Entry 1R7M (X-ray diffraction, 2.25 A resolution); this record covers chains D and A of the 3 polymer chains in the assembly.

# Chain D
Molecule: 25-nt DNA strand
Sequence (25 nucleotides; numbered 1 to 25; the number before each row is that of its first residue):
     1 GGTATTACCC TGTTATCCCT AGCGT
Disordered / not traced: 1
Bound ions: Ca2+ site 1: DT16 (shared with 1 residue of chain C); Ca2+ site 2: DC17 (shared with Asp-44(A), Asp-144(A) of chain A; 1 residue of chain C)

# Chain A
Molecule: Intron-encoded endonuclease I-SceI
Source organism: Saccharomyces cerevisiae
Notes: EC 3.1.-.-
Reference sequence: P03882 (SCE1_YEAST); residue numbers follow UniProt; this construct covers 1-235
Amino-acid sequence (235 residues; numbered 1 to 235; the number before each row is that of its first residue):
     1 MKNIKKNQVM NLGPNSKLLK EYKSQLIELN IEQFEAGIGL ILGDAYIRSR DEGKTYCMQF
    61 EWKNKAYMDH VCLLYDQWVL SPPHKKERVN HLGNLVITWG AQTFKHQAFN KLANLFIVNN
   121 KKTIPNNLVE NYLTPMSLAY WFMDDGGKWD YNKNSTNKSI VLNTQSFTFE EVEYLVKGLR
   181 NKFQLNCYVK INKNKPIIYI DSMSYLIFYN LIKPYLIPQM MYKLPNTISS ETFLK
Disordered / not traced: 1-2, 226-235
Bound ions: Ca2+ site 1: Gly-43, Asp-44, Asp-145 (shared with 1 residue of chain C; DC17(D) of chain D); Ca2+ site 2: Asp-44, Asp-144 (shared with 1 residue of chain C; DC17(D) of chain D)

# Chain D / chain A interface
Residue-residue contacts (41; chain D residue first):
  DT5(D) / Asn-15(A)  base contact
  DT5(D) / Lys-20(A)  phosphate contact
  DT6(D) / Pro-14(A)  base contact
  DT6(D) / Lys-20(A)  phosphate contact
  DT6(D) / Lys-105(A)  salt bridge to the phosphate
  DA7(D) / Pro-14(A)  sugar contact
  DA7(D) / Lys-23(A)  salt bridge to the phosphate
  DA7(D) / Phe-104(A)  phosphate contact
  DA7(D) / Lys-105(A)  hydrogen bond to the phosphate
  DC8(D) / Leu-80(A)  phosphate contact
  DC8(D) / Ser-81(A)  hydrogen bond to the phosphate
  DC8(D) / Gln-102(A)  hydrogen bond to the phosphate
  DC9(D) / Gln-59(A)  hydrogen bond to the base
  DC9(D) / His-84(A)  sugar contact
  DC9(D) / Gln-102(A)  base contact
  DC10(D) / Lys-86(A)  base contact
  DT11(D) / Lys-86(A)  hydrogen bond to the base
  DT11(D) / Arg-88(A)  base contact
  DG12(D) / Arg-88(A)  hydrogen bond to the base
  DT13(D) / Arg-88(A)  base contact
  DA15(D) / Gln-165(A)  phosphate contact
  DA15(D) / Ser-166(A)  phosphate contact
  DA15(D) / Lys-195(A)  salt bridge to the phosphate
  DT16(D) / Gln-165(A)  sugar contact
  DT16(D) / Ser-166(A)  hydrogen bond to the phosphate
  DT16(D) / Lys-193(A)  hydrogen bond to the base
  DC17(D) / Asp-44(A)  phosphate contact
  DC17(D) / Asp-144(A)  phosphate contact
  DC17(D) / Asp-145(A)  phosphate contact
  DC17(D) / Tyr-151(A)  sugar contact
  DC17(D) / Asn-163(A)  base contact
  DC17(D) / Gln-165(A)  base contact
  DC17(D) / Asn-192(A)  hydrogen bond to the base
  DC18(D) / Tyr-151(A)  hydrogen bond to the phosphate
  DC18(D) / Asn-192(A)  base contact
  DC18(D) / Tyr-222(A)  hydrogen bond to the phosphate
  DC18(D) / Lys-223(A)  phosphate contact
  DC19(D) / Tyr-151(A)  base contact
  DT20(D) / Tyr-151(A)  base contact
  DT20(D) / Asn-152(A)  base contact
  DA21(D) / Asn-152(A)  base contact
Also at the interface, not in a pair above, chain D (17 interface residues in all): DA4
Also at the interface, not in a pair above, chain A (30 interface residues in all): Leu-19, Arg-50, Gly-146, Gly-147

# Overview
17 residues of chain D and 30 residues of chain A are in contact, with 11 hydrogen bonds and 3 salt bridges.
Among the polar pairs are DC9(D)/Gln-59(A), DT11(D)/Lys-86(A) and DG12(D)/Arg-88(A). Asp-44(A), Asp-144(A) and
DC17(D) coordinate Ca2+ site 2.
Here chain D is a 25-nt DNA strand and chain A is Intron-encoded endonuclease I-SceI (Saccharomyces
cerevisiae). Entry 1R7M (The homing endonuclease I-SceI bound to its DNA recognition region) was determined by
X-ray diffraction.
